Entry 8YBJ (electron microscopy, 2.38 A resolution); this record covers chains C and J of the 10 polymer chains in the assembly.

# Chain C
Name: Histone H2A type 1-B/E
From: Homo sapiens
UniProt: P04908 (H2A1B_HUMAN); residues 0-129 here correspond to UniProt positions 1-130 (UniProt number = residue number + 1)
Amino-acid sequence (133 residues; numbered -3 to 129; the number before each row is that of its first residue; numbers below 1 keep their minus sign (Gly-3 is residue -3)):
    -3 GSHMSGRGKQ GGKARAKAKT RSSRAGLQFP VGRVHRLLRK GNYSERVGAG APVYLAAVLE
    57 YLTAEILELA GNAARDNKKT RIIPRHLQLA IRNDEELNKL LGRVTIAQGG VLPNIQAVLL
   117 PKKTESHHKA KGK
Unresolved in the structure: -3 to 10, 120-129
Construct notes: expression tag (-3 to -1)

# Chain J
Molecule: 145-nt DNA strand
From: synthetic construct
Sequence (145 nucleotides; each row starts with the number of its first residue; numbers below 1 keep their minus sign (DA-72 is residue -72)):
   -72 ATCGATGTAT ATATCTGACA CGTGCCTGGA GACTAGGGAG TAATCCCCTT GGCGGTTAAA
   -12 ACGCGGGGGA CAGCGCGTAC GTGCGTTTAA GCGGTGCTAG AGCTGTCTAC GACCAATTGA
    48 GCGGCCTCGG CACCGGGATT CTGAT

# How chain C and chain J interact
Residue-residue contacts (17; chain C residue first):
  Arg11(C) - DA43(J)  hydrogen bond to the base
  Arg11(C) - DT44(J)  hydrogen bond to the base
  Lys13(C) - DG46(J)  salt bridge to the phosphate
  Thr16(C) - DA47(J)  sugar contact
  Arg29(C) - DC49(J)  salt bridge to the phosphate
  Arg42(C) - DG38(J)  hydrogen bond to the sugar
  Arg42(C) - DA39(J)  phosphate contact
  Val43(C) - DG38(J)  sugar contact
  Val43(C) - DA39(J)  hydrogen bond to the phosphate
  Gly44(C) - DG38(J)  phosphate contact
  Ala45(C) - DG38(J)  hydrogen bond to the phosphate
  Lys75(C) - DC58(J)  phosphate contact
  Lys75(C) - DA59(J)  salt bridge to the phosphate
  Thr76(C) - DG57(J)  sugar contact
  Thr76(C) - DC58(J)  hydrogen bond to the phosphate
  Arg77(C) - DG57(J)  sugar contact
  Arg77(C) - DC58(J)  hydrogen bond to the phosphate
Also at the interface, not in a pair above, chain C (12 interface residues in all): Glu41
Also at the interface, not in a pair above, chain J (11 interface residues in all): DG48

# Summary
The interface between chain C and chain J involves 12 residues on one side and 11 on the other; the contacts
include 7 hydrogen bonds and 3 salt bridges. Polar pairs include Arg11(C)-DA43(J), Arg11(C)-DT44(J) and
Arg42(C)-DG38(J).
Here chain C is Histone H2A type 1-B/E (Homo sapiens) and chain J is a 145-nt DNA strand (synthetic
construct). Entry 8YBJ (Cryo-EM structure of human nucleosome core particle composed of the Widom 601 DNA
sequence) was determined by electron microscopy together with 8YBK from the same study.
